Entry 4PJF (X-ray diffraction, 2.45 A resolution); this record covers chains G and H of the 4 polymer chains in the assembly.

== Chain G ==
Protein: TCR-alpha
From: Homo sapiens
Chain sequence (205 residues; numbered -1 to 203; the number before each row is that of its first residue; numbers below 1 keep their minus sign (His-1 is residue -1)):
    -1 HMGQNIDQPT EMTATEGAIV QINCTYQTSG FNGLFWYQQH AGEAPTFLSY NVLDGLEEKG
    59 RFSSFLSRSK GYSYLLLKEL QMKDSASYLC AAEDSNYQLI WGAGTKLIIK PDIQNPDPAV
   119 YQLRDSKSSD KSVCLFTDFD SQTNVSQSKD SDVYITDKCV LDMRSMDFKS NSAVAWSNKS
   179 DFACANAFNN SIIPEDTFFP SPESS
Disordered / not traced: -1 to 0, 124-128, 176-178, 199-203
Disulfide bonds: Cys22-Cys88, Cys132-Cys182
What the authors report for this chain:
  - binding site for Acetyl 6-formylpterin: Tyr95

== Chain H ==
Protein: TCR-beta
From: Homo sapiens
Chain sequence (246 residues; each row starts with the number of its first residue; numbers below 1 keep their minus sign (His-1 is residue -1)):
    -1 HMNAGVTQTP KFQVLKTGQS MTLQCAQDMN HNSMYWYRQD PGMGLRLIYY SASEGTTDKG
    59 EVPNGYNVSR LNKREFSLRL ESAAPSQTSV YFCASSYEVS GANVLTFGEG SRLTVLEDLK
   119 NVFPPEVAVF EPSEAEISHT QKATLVCLAT GFYPDHVELS WWVNGKEVHS GVCTDPQPLK
   179 EQPALNDSRY ALSSRLRVSA TFWQNPRNHF RCQVQFYGLS ENDEWTQDRA KPVTQIVSAE
   239 AWGRAD
Disordered / not traced: -1 to 2, 243-244
Disulfide bonds: Cys23-Cys91, Cys145-Cys210

== How chain G and chain H interact ==
Contacting residue pairs - 82 pairs, chain G then chain H:
  Phe33(G) - Gly99(H)
  Phe33(G) - Asn101(H)
  Tyr35(G) - Val102(H)
  Tyr35(G) - Leu103(H)  hydrogen bond (side chain-backbone)
  Gln37(G) - Gln37(H)  hydrogen bond
  Gln37(G) - Phe90(H)
  Gly40(G) - Arg110(H)  hydrogen bond (backbone-side chain)
  Glu41(G) - Phe90(H)
  Ala42(G) - Phe90(H)  hydrophobic
  Ala42(G) - Gly106(H)
  Pro43(G) - Phe90(H)
  Pro43(G) - Phe105(H)
  Phe45(G) - Val102(H)  hydrophobic
  Tyr48(G) - Ala100(H)
  Glu91(G) - Ser98(H)
  Glu91(G) - Gly99(H)  hydrogen bond (side chain-backbone)
  Tyr95(G) - Ser98(H)
  Leu97(G) - Leu103(H)  hydrophobic
  Trp99(G) - Tyr35(H)  hydrogen bond
  Trp99(G) - Gly42(H)
  Trp99(G) - Leu43(H)
  Trp99(G) - Leu103(H)  hydrophobic
  Trp99(G) - Phe105(H)  hydrophobic
  Gly100(G) - Gly42(H)
  Ala101(G) - Gly40(H)
  Ala101(G) - Met41(H)
  Ala101(G) - Gly42(H)
  Asp115(G) - His137(H)  salt bridge
  Asp115(G) - Thr138(H)
  Tyr119(G) - Ser131(H)
  Tyr119(G) - Ala133(H)
  Tyr119(G) - Glu134(H)
  Tyr119(G) - His137(H)
  Tyr119(G) - Thr138(H)
  Gln120(G) - Ser131(H)
  Leu121(G) - Phe128(H)
  Leu121(G) - Glu129(H)
  Leu121(G) - Thr142(H)
  Leu121(G) - Val144(H)  hydrophobic
  Arg122(G) - Phe128(H)
  Arg122(G) - Glu129(H)  hydrogen bond (backbone-backbone)
  Asp123(G) - Val127(H)
  Asp123(G) - Phe128(H)
  Lys129(G) - Phe128(H)
  Val131(G) - Leu146(H)  hydrophobic
  Leu133(G) - Thr142(H)
  Thr135(G) - Arg195(H)
  Asp136(G) - Thr138(H)
  Asp136(G) - Arg195(H)  salt bridge
  Tyr152(G) - Leu177(H)  hydrophobic
  Tyr152(G) - Glu179(H)  hydrogen bond (side chain-backbone)
  Ile153(G) - Leu177(H)
  Thr154(G) - Asp173(H)
  Thr154(G) - Leu177(H)
  Thr154(G) - Ser191(H)
  Thr154(G) - Arg193(H)  hydrogen bond
  Asp155(G) - Arg193(H)
  Cys157(G) - Cys171(H)  disulfide
  Cys157(G) - Thr172(H)
  Cys157(G) - Arg193(H)
  Val158(G) - Cys171(H)  hydrogen bond (backbone-side chain)
  Leu159(G) - Gly169(H)
  Leu159(G) - Val170(H)
  Leu159(G) - Cys171(H)  hydrophobic
  Leu159(G) - Arg195(H)
  Asp160(G) - Ser168(H)
  Asp160(G) - Gly169(H)  hydrogen bond (backbone-backbone)
  Met161(G) - Lys140(H)
  Met161(G) - Arg195(H)
  Met161(G) - Val196(H)
  Met161(G) - Ser197(H)
  Met164(G) - Ser197(H)
  Phe166(G) - Lys140(H)
  Phe166(G) - Arg195(H)
  Ser168(G) - Arg195(H)  hydrogen bond
  Ser170(G) - Arg193(H)  hydrogen bond
  Val172(G) - Arg193(H)
  Trp174(G) - Leu146(H)  hydrophobic
  Trp174(G) - Leu177(H)  hydrophobic
  Trp174(G) - Ala189(H)  hydrophobic
  Phe196(G) - His137(H)
  Pro198(G) - Ala133(H)  hydrophobic
Interface residues without a listed pair, chain G (48 interface residues in all): Leu87, Ser130, Ser149, Arg162, Ala171
Interface residues without a listed pair, chain H (46 interface residues in all): Val97, Glu107, Pro130, Thr148
Cross-chain cystine bridges: Cys157(G)-Cys171(H)

== In short ==
Chain G and chain H form an interface of 48 and 46 residues respectively, with 1 disulfide bond, 12 hydrogen
bonds and 2 salt bridges. Polar contacts include Asp115(G)-His137(H), Asp136(G)-Arg195(H) and
Tyr35(G)-Leu103(H). The paper reports a binding site for Acetyl 6-formylpterin at Tyr95(G).
Chain G is TCR-alpha and chain H is TCR-beta, both from Homo sapiens; the structure, Structure of human
MR1-Ac-6-FP in complex with human MAIT B-C10 TCR, was determined by X-ray diffraction together with 4PJ5,
4PJ7, 4PJ8, 4PJ9, 4PJA, 4PJB and 7 further entries from the same study.
